PDB entry 5IN5 | X-ray diffraction, 1.90 A resolution | chains B and D of the 4 polymer chains in the assembly

# Chain B (and D)
Name: GDP-mannose 4,6 dehydratase
Source organism: Homo sapiens
Notes: EC 4.2.1.47; chain D of this document is another copy of the same molecule, construct and numbering; everything in this record applies to it too
Reference sequence: O60547 (GMDS_HUMAN); residue numbers follow UniProt; this construct covers 23-372
Sequence (364 residues; each row starts with the number of its first residue):
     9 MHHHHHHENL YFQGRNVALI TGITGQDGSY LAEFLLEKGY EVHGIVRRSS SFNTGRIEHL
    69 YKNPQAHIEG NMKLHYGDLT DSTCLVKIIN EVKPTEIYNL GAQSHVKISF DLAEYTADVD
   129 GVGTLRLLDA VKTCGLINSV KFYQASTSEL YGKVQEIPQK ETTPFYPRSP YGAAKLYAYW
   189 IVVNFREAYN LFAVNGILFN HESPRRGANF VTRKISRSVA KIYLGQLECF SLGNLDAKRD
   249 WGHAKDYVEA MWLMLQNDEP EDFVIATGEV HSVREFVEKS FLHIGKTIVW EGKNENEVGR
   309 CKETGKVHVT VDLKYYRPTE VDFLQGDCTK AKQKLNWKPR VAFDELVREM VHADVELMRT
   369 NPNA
Not modelled in the structure: 9-21
Differences from the reference sequence: expression tag (9-22)
Ligand contacts:
  - GDP (guanosine-5'-diphosphate): His113, Val114, Glu157, Asn208, Arg214, Asn217, Phe218, Val219, Lys222, Ser239, Leu240, Gly241, Asn242, Ala245, Arg247, Val281, Tyr323, Arg325, Glu328, Val329
  - guanosine-5'-diphosphate-beta-L-fucopyranose (GFB), molecule 1: Val54, Phe60, Thr62, Glu66, Tyr69, Ala74, His75, Glu77, Leu82, Tyr84
  - guanosine-5'-diphosphate-beta-L-fucopyranose (GFB), molecule 2: Ala216, Asn217, Lys222, Arg225, Ser226, Tyr323, Asn371, Ala372
  - NADP (NAP; NADP nicotinamide-adenine-dinucleotide phosphate), molecule 1: Gly30, Ile31, Thr32, Gly33, Gln34, Asp35, Gly36, Arg55, Asn61, Asp86, Leu87, Leu108, Gly109, Ala110, Gln111, Ser112, Tyr123, Val127, Ala153, Ser154, Thr155, Tyr179, Lys183, Leu206, Phe207, Asn208, His209, Glu210, Arg214
  - NADP (NAP), molecule 2: Arg56, Ser57, Ser58
UniProt features mapped onto this chain:
  - active site: Thr155, Glu157 (Nucleophile), Tyr179 (Nucleophile)
  - binding site (NADP(+)): Gly30 to Asp35, Arg55 to Ser58, Asp86, Leu87, Leu108 to Ser112, Tyr123, Lys183, His209, Arg214
  - modified residue: Tyr323 (Phosphotyrosine)

# Interface between chain B and chain D
Contacting residue pairs (48):
  Phe118(B) with Asn192(D); Tyr197(D)
  Ala121(B) with Leu133(D)
  Glu122(B) with Val130(D); Leu133(D); Arg134(D), salt bridge
  Ala125(B) with Tyr185(D)
  Val130(B) with Glu122(D)
  Leu133(B) with Ala121(D); Glu122(D)
  Arg134(B) with Glu122(D), salt bridge
  Pro172(B) with Pro172(D), hydrophobic
  Phe173(B) with Trp188(D)
  Tyr174(B) with Trp188(D), hydrophobic; Val191(D); Glu195(D), hydrogen bond
  Pro175(B) with Trp188(D), hydrophobic
  Arg176(B) with Asn192(D), hydrogen bond (backbone-side chain); Glu195(D), salt bridge
  Ser177(B) with Asn192(D)
  Pro178(B) with Asn192(D)
  Ala181(B) with Tyr185(D)
  Ala182(B) with Tyr185(D)
  Leu184(B) with Leu184(D), hydrophobic; Trp188(D)
  Tyr185(B) with Ala125(D); Ala181(D); Ala182(D)
  Trp188(B) with Phe173(D); Tyr174(D), hydrophobic; Pro175(D); Leu184(D)
  Ile189(B) with Pro178(D), hydrophobic
  Asn192(B) with Phe118(D); Arg176(D), hydrogen bond (side chain-backbone); Ser177(D); Pro178(D); Thr327(D), hydrogen bond
  Glu195(B) with Tyr174(D), hydrogen bond; Arg176(D), salt bridge; Thr327(D)
  Ala196(B) with Pro326(D), hydrophobic; Thr327(D)
  Tyr197(B) with Phe118(D)
  Pro326(B) with Ala196(D), hydrophobic
  Thr327(B) with Asn192(D), hydrogen bond; Glu195(D); Ala196(D)
Also at the interface, not in a pair above, chain B (28 interface residues in all): Asp137, Val191
Also at the interface, not in a pair above, chain D (28 interface residues in all): Asp137, Ile189

# Summary
Chain B and chain D each contribute 28 residues to their interface; the contacts include 6 hydrogen bonds and
4 salt bridges. Polar contacts include Glu122(B)-Arg134(D), Arg176(B)-Glu195(D) and Tyr174(B)-Glu195(D). Bound
to chain B: NADP, guanosine-5'-diphosphate-beta-L-fucopyranose and GDP.
Both chains are GDP-mannose 4,6 dehydratase (Homo sapiens). Entry 5IN5 (Crystal Structure of GDP-mannose 4,6
dehydratase in complex with natural inhibitor GDP-Fucose) was determined by X-ray diffraction (same
publication as 5IN4).
